Entry 1JT0 (X-ray diffraction, 2.90 A resolution); this record covers chains A and C of the 6 polymer chains in the assembly.

Chain A (and C):
Protein: Hypothetical transcriptional regulator in qaca 5'REGION
Source organism: Staphylococcus aureus
Notes: chain C of this document is another copy of the same molecule, construct and numbering; everything in this record applies to it too
UniProtKB: P0A0N4 (QACR_STAAU); residues 1-188 here = UniProt positions 1-188
Sequence (194 residues; each row starts with the number of its first residue):
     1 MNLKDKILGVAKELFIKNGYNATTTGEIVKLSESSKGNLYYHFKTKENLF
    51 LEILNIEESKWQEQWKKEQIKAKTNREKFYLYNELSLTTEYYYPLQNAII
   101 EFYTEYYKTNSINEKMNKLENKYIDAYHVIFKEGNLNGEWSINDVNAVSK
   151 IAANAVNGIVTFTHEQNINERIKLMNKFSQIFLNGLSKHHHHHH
Disordered / not traced: 1, 190-194
Sequence notes: engineered mutation Ala-72 (Cys in P0A0N4), Ser-141 (Cys in P0A0N4); expression tag (189-194)
Reported in the primary citation:
  - binding site for QACA operator: Thr-25, Lys-36, Gly-37, Tyr-40, Lys-46
  - binding site for QACA operator: Ser-34, Ser-35, Lys-36, Gly-37, Asn-38, Tyr-40, Tyr-41, His-42
  - mutagenesis - C72A/C141S: unchanged binding to QACA operator (citing earlier work)

How chain A and chain C interact:
Contacting residue pairs (42):
  Lys-17(A) with Tyr-107(C)
  Ala-22(A) with Glu-105(C)
  Gln-96(A) with Phe-162(C)
  Asn-97(A) with Thr-104(C)
  Ile-100(A) with Asn-97(C)
  Tyr-103(A) with Glu-165(C), hydrogen bond
  Thr-104(A) with Asn-97(C)
  Asn-117(A) with Glu-165(C)
  Asn-143(A) with Lys-177(C)
  Lys-150(A) with Leu-174(C)
  Ile-151(A) with Ile-159(C); Leu-174(C); Phe-178(C), hydrophobic
  Asn-154(A) with Gly-158(C); Ile-159(C); Phe-162(C), hydrogen bond (side chain-backbone); Thr-163(C)
  Ala-155(A) with Ala-155(C); Ile-159(C)
  Asn-157(A) with Phe-162(C)
  Gly-158(A) with Asn-154(C); Gly-158(C)
  Ile-159(A) with Asn-154(C); Ala-155(C)
  Thr-161(A) with Phe-162(C)
  Phe-162(A) with Ile-100(C), hydrophobic; Asn-154(C); Asn-157(C); Thr-161(C); Phe-162(C), hydrophobic
  Thr-163(A) with Asn-154(C), hydrogen bond
  Leu-174(A) with Ala-147(C); Ile-151(C)
  Lys-177(A) with Ile-142(C)
  Phe-178(A) with Ile-151(C), hydrophobic
  Ile-181(A) with Phe-182(C); Gly-185(C)
  Phe-182(A) with Ile-181(C), hydrophobic
  Asn-184(A) with Gly-185(C)
  Gly-185(A) with Ile-181(C); Asn-184(C); Gly-185(C)
Also at the interface, not in a pair above, chain A (34 interface residues in all): Asn-18, Asn-21, Glu-101, Glu-105, Ala-147, Val-148, Gln-166, Leu-186
Also at the interface, not in a pair above, chain C (34 interface residues in all): Asn-18, Asn-21, Ala-22, Gln-96, Glu-101, Val-148, Lys-150, Gln-166, Met-175, Leu-186

Summary:
Chain A and chain C each contribute 34 residues to their interface; the contacts include 3 hydrogen bonds.
Among the polar pairs are Tyr-103(A)/Glu-165(C), Asn-154(A)/Phe-162(C) and Thr-163(A)/Asn-154(C). The paper
reports a binding site for QACA operator at Thr-25(A), Lys-36(A) and Gly-37(A) among others; C72A/C141S of
chain A leave binding to QACA operator unchanged.
Chain A and chain C are both Hypothetical transcriptional regulator in qaca 5'REGION (Staphylococcus aureus);
the structure, Crystal structure of a cooperative QacR-DNA complex, was determined by X-ray diffraction.
